2C8Y - chains A and B of the 3 polymer chains in the assembly; structure by X-ray diffraction, 2.20 A resolution.

== Chain A ==
Molecule: Thrombin light chain
Source organism: Homo sapiens
Notes: EC 3.4.21.5; fragment: fragment alpha thrombin, residues 328-363
UniProtKB: P00734 (THRB_HUMAN); the construct lacks a stretch of the UniProt sequence, so the offset changes along the chain: -7 to 14 = UniProt 328-349; 15-17 = UniProt 361-363
Chain sequence (36 residues; row label = number of the first residue in the row; a row labelled like 14A-14K holds insertion residues (14A, then the next letters in order); numbers below 1 keep their minus sign (Thr-7 is residue -7)):
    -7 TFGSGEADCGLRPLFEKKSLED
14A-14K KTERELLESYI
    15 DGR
Disordered / not traced: -7 to -4, 15-17
Swiss-Prot annotation at these positions:
  - site: Arg17 (Cleavage)

== Chain B ==
Molecule: Thrombin heavy chain
Source organism: Homo sapiens
Notes: EC 3.4.21.5; fragment: fragment alpha thrombin, residues 364-622
UniProtKB: P00734 (THRB_HUMAN); the construct lacks a stretch of the UniProt sequence and is renumbered around it, so the offset changes along the chain: 16-37 = UniProt 364-385; 38-60 = UniProt 387-409; 61-77 = UniProt 419-435; 78-97 = UniProt 437-456; 8 more segments
Chain sequence (259 residues; each row starts with the number of its first residue; note: 1 number in that range is skipped by the numbering (no residue carries it; nothing is unmodelled there); a row labelled like 60A-60I holds insertion residues (60A, then the next letters in order)):
    16 IVEGSDAEIGMSPWQVMLFRKS
   37A P
    38 QELLCGASLISDRWVLTAAHCLL
60A-60I YPPWDKNFT
    61 ENDLLVRIGKHSRTRYE
   77A R
    78 NIEKISMLEKIYIHPRYNWR
   97A E
    98 NLDRDIALMKLKKPVAFSDYIHPVCLPDRETA
129A-129C ASL
   130 LQAGYKGRVTGWGNLKE
146A-146E TWTAN
   147 VGKGQPSVLQVVNLPIVERPVCKDSTRIRITDNMFCA
  184A G
   184 YKP
186A-186D DEGK
   187 RGDACEGDSGGPFVMKSP
204A-204B FN
   205 NRWYQMGIVSWGE
   219 GCD
  221A R
   222 DGKYGFYTHVFRLKKWIQKVIDQFGE
Disordered / not traced: 146A-146E, 147-149
Cystine bridges: Cys42-Cys58, Cys168-Cys182, Cys191-Cys220
Ion coordination: Na+: Arg221A, Lys224
Residues lining bound ligands: inhibitor of thrombin (C3M; N-[(2R,3S)-3-amino-2-hydroxy-4-phenylbutyl]naphthalene-2-sulfonamide): His57, Tyr60A, Trp60D, Trp96, Glu97A, Asn98, Leu99, Ile174, Glu192, Ser195, Ser214, Trp215, Gly216, Glu217
Swiss-Prot annotation at these positions:
  - region: Ala183 to Val200 (High affinity receptor-binding region which is also known as the TP508 peptide)
  - active site (Charge relay system): His57, Asp102, Ser195
  - glycosylation: Asn60G (N-linked (GlcNAc...) (complex) asparagine)

== Interface between chain A and chain B ==
Pairs across the interface - 60 pairs, chain A then chain B:
  Glu-2(A) - Ser48(B)
  Glu-2(A) - Pro120(B)
  Ala-1(A) - Arg206(B)  hydrogen bond (backbone-side chain)
  Asp0(A) - His119(B)  salt bridge
  Asp0(A) - Arg206(B)
  Cys1(A) - Pro120(B)
  Cys1(A) - Cys122(B)  disulfide
  Cys1(A) - Arg206(B)  hydrogen bond (backbone-side chain)
  Gly2(A) - Trp29(B)
  Gly2(A) - Pro120(B)  hydrogen bond (backbone-backbone)
  Gly2(A) - Cys122(B)
  Gly2(A) - Arg206(B)
  Gly2(A) - Trp207(B)  hydrogen bond (backbone-backbone)
  Leu3(A) - His119(B)  hydrogen bond (backbone-side chain)
  Leu3(A) - Asn205(B)
  Leu3(A) - Arg206(B)
  Arg4(A) - Gly25(B)
  Arg4(A) - Met26(B)  hydrogen bond (side chain-backbone)
  Arg4(A) - Pro28(B)
  Arg4(A) - Trp29(B)
  Arg4(A) - Arg137(B)
  Arg4(A) - Trp207(B)
  Pro5(A) - Ser115(B)
  Pro5(A) - Asp116(B)
  Pro5(A) - His119(B)
  Leu6(A) - Ile24(B)
  Leu6(A) - Asp116(B)
  Phe7(A) - Glu23(B)
  Phe7(A) - Ile24(B)
  Phe7(A) - Gly25(B)
  Phe7(A) - Met26(B)  hydrophobic
  Glu8(A) - Lys202(B)  salt bridge
  Glu8(A) - Asn205(B)
  Glu8(A) - Trp207(B)  hydrogen bond
  Asp14(A) - Glu23(B)
  Asp14(A) - Met26(B)
  Asp14(A) - Arg137(B)  salt bridge
  Lys14A(A) - Glu23(B)  hydrogen bond (backbone-side chain)
  Thr14B(A) - Arg137(B)  hydrogen bond
  Thr14B(A) - Asn159(B)  hydrogen bond
  Glu14C(A) - Arg137(B)
  Glu14C(A) - Lys202(B)  salt bridge
  Glu14E(A) - Lys135(B)  salt bridge
  Glu14E(A) - Asn159(B)  hydrogen bond
  Glu14E(A) - Tyr184(B)  hydrogen bond
  Glu14E(A) - Lys186D(B)  salt bridge
  Leu14F(A) - Lys135(B)
  Leu14F(A) - Gly136(B)
  Leu14F(A) - Asn159(B)
  Leu14F(A) - Trp207(B)  hydrophobic
  Leu14G(A) - Pro204(B)  hydrophobic
  Ser14I(A) - Gly133(B)
  Ser14I(A) - Tyr134(B)
  Ser14I(A) - Lys135(B)  hydrogen bond (side chain-backbone)
  Tyr14J(A) - Tyr134(B)  hydrophobic
  Tyr14J(A) - Lys135(B)  hydrogen bond (side chain-backbone)
  Tyr14J(A) - Met201(B)
  Tyr14J(A) - Lys202(B)
  Tyr14J(A) - Pro204(B)
  Ile14K(A) - Tyr134(B)
Interface residues without a listed pair, chain B (31 interface residues in all): Ile47, Phe114, Tyr117, Val121, Leu129C
Inter-chain disulfides: Cys1(A)-Cys122(B)

== Overview ==
21 residues of chain A face 31 of chain B across their interface; the contacts include 1 disulfide bond, 14
hydrogen bonds and 6 salt bridges. Polar pairs include Asp0(A)-His119(B), Glu8(A)-Lys202(B) and
Glu14E(A)-Lys135(B). Bound to chain B: inhibitor of thrombin.
Here chain A is Thrombin light chain and chain B is Thrombin heavy chain, both from Homo sapiens. Entry 2C8Y
(thrombin inhibitors) was determined by X-ray diffraction (same publication as 2C8W, 2C8X, 2C8Z, 2C90 and
2C93).
